PDB entry 3E0C | X-ray diffraction, 2.41 A resolution | chain A

Chain A:
Protein: DNA damage-binding protein 1
Organism: Homo sapiens
UniProtKB: Q16531 (DDB1_HUMAN); residues 1-1140 here = UniProt positions 1-1140
Sequence (1140 residues; row label = number of the first residue in the row):
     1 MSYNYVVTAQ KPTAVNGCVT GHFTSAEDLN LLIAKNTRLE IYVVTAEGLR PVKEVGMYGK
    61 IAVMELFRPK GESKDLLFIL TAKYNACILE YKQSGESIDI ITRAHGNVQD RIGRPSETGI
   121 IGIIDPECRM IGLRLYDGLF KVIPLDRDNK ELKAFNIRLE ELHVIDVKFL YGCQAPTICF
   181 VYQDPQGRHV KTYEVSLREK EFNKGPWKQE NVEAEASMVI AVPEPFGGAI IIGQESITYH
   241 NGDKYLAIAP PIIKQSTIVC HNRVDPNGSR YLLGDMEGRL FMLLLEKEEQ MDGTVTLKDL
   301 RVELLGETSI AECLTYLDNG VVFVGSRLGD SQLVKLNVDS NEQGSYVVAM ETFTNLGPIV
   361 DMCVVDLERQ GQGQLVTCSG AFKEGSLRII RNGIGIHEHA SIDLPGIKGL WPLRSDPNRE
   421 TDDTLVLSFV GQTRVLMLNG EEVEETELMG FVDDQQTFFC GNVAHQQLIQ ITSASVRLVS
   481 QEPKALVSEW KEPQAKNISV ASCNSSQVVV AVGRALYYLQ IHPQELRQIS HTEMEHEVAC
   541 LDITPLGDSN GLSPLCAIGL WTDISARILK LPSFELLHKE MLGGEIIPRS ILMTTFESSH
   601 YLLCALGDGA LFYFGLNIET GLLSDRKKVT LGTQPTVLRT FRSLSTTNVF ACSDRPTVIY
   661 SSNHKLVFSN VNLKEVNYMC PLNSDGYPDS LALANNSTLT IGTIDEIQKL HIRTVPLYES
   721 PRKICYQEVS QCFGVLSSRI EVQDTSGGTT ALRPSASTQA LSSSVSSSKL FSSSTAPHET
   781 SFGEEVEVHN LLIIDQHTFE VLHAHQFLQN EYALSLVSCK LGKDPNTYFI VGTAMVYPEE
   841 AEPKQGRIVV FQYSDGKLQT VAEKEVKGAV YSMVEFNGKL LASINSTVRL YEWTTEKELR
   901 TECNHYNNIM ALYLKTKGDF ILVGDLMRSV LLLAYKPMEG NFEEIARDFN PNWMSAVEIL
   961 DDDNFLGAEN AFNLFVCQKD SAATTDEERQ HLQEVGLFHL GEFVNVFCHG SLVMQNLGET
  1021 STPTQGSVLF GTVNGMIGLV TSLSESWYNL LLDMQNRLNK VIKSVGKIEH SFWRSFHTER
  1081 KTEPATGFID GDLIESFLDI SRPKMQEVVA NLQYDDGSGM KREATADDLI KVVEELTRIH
Unresolved in the structure: 1, 25-26, 46-48, 72-73, 93-96, 112-118, 146-147, 186-187, 206, 210, 243-244, 288-291, 319, 339-345, 367-371, 418-419, 439-444, 547-550, 626, 644, 662, 689, 743-750, 767-785, 839-841, 854-855, 979-989, 1014-1023, 1080-1081, 1111-1124
Disulfide bonds: Cys18-Cys313
UniProt features mapped onto this chain:
  - modified residue: Ser2 (N-acetylserine), Lys1067 (N6-acetyllysine), Thr1125 (Phosphothreonine)
  - cross-link: Lys1121 (Glycyl lysine isopeptide (Lys-Gly) (interchain with G-Cter in SUMO2))
  - natural variant: Asp184 to Gln186 (deletion: In WHIKERS), Arg188 (R188Q: In WHIKERS; R188W: In WHIKERS), Glu213 (E213K: In WHIKERS), Phe429 (F429V: In WHIKERS)
  - mutagenesis: Tyr316 to Asn319 (Impairs interaction with DDA1), Glu537 (E537A: Slightly impairs interaction with CUL4A), Trp561 (W561A: Strongly impairs interaction with CUL4A), Glu840 to Glu842 (Impairs interaction with AMBRA1, DTL, DET1, DCAF1, DCAF5, DCAF11 and DCAF8), Met910 to Tyr913 (Impairs interaction with AMBRA1, DTL and DCAF5), Trp953 (W953A: Impairs interaction with AMBRA1, ERCC8, DCAF5 and DCAF11)

Summary:
Curated annotation (UniProt) lists 14 mutagenesis sites.
Chain A is DNA damage-binding protein 1 (Homo sapiens); the structure, Crystal Structure of DNA Damage-Binding
protein 1(DDB1), was determined by X-ray diffraction together with 3OW8, 3I2N, 3GFC and 3FM0 from the same
study.
